8G6O - chains A and D of the 5 polymer chains in the assembly; structure by electron microscopy, 3.10 A resolution.

== Chain A (and D) ==
Name: Capsid protein
From: Human immunodeficiency virus 1
Notes: chain D of this document is another copy of the same molecule, construct and numbering; everything in this record applies to it too
UniProt: B6DRA0 (B6DRA0_9HIV1); residues 1-231 here correspond to UniProt positions 133-363 (UniProt number = residue number + 132)
Sequence (238 residues; row label = number of the first residue in the row; numbering starts at 0):
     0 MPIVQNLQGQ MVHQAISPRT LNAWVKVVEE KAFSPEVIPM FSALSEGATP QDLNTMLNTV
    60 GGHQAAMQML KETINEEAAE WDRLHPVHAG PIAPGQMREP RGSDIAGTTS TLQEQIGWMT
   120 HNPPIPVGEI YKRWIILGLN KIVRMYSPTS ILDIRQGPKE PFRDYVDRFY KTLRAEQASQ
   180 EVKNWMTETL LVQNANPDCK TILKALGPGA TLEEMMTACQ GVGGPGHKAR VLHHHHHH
Disordered / not traced: 0-11, 86-95, 221-237
Differences from the reference sequence: initiating methionine (0); expression tag (232-237)
From the paper describing this entry:
  - conformationally variable residues: Met66

== How chain A and chain D interact ==
Contacting residue pairs - 32 pairs, chain A then chain D:
  Pro17(A) - Leu43(D)  hydrophobic
  Leu20(A) - Met39(D)  hydrophobic
  Leu20(A) - Ala42(D)  hydrophobic
  Val24(A) - Lys30(D)
  Thr54(A) - Pro38(D)
  Asn57(A) - Glu35(D)
  Asn57(A) - Pro38(D)
  Asn57(A) - Arg173(D)  hydrogen bond (backbone-side chain)
  Thr58(A) - Lys30(D)  hydrogen bond (backbone-side chain)
  Thr58(A) - Glu35(D)
  Thr58(A) - Pro38(D)
  Thr58(A) - Met39(D)
  Val59(A) - Arg173(D)
  Gly60(A) - Lys30(D)
  Gly60(A) - Glu35(D)
  Gln63(A) - Tyr169(D)
  Gln63(A) - Lys170(D)
  Gln63(A) - Arg173(D)
  Ala64(A) - Val165(D)  hydrophobic
  Ala64(A) - Asp166(D)  hydrogen bond (backbone-side chain)
  Ala64(A) - Leu211(D)
  Ala64(A) - Met215(D)  hydrophobic
  Gln67(A) - Tyr169(D)
  Gln67(A) - Leu211(D)
  Met68(A) - Glu212(D)
  Met68(A) - Met215(D)  hydrophobic
  Glu71(A) - Thr210(D)
  Glu71(A) - Leu211(D)  hydrogen bond (side chain-backbone)
  Glu71(A) - Glu212(D)
  Thr72(A) - Glu212(D)
  Met144(A) - Thr216(D)
  Tyr145(A) - Arg162(D)
Other interface residues (no listed pair), chain A (23 interface residues in all): Ala14, Ile15, Arg18, Asn21, His62, Glu75, Lys140
Other interface residues (no listed pair), chain D (20 interface residues in all): Arg18, Glu45, Thr186

== Summary ==
23 residues of chain A face 20 of chain D across their interface; the contacts include 4 hydrogen bonds. Polar
pairs include Asn57(A)-Arg173(D), Thr58(A)-Lys30(D) and Ala64(A)-Asp166(D). From the paper: conformational
variability at Met66(A).
Both chains are Capsid protein (Human immunodeficiency virus 1). Entry 8G6O (HIV-1 capsid lattice bound to IP6
and Lenacapavir) was determined by electron microscopy together with 8G6K, 8G6L, 8G6M and 8G6N from the same
study.
